Entry 9CGN (X-ray diffraction, 2.80 A resolution); this record covers chains A and B.

Chain A (and B):
Molecule: Narbonolide/10-deoxymethynolide synthase PikA4, module 6
Source organism: Streptomyces venezuelae
Notes: EC 2.3.1.239, 2.3.1.240; chain B of this document is another copy of the same molecule, construct and numbering; everything in this record applies to it too
UniProt: Q9ZGI2 (PIKA4_STRVZ); residue numbers follow UniProt; this construct covers 1057-1339
Amino-acid sequence (283 residues; row label = number of the first residue in the row):
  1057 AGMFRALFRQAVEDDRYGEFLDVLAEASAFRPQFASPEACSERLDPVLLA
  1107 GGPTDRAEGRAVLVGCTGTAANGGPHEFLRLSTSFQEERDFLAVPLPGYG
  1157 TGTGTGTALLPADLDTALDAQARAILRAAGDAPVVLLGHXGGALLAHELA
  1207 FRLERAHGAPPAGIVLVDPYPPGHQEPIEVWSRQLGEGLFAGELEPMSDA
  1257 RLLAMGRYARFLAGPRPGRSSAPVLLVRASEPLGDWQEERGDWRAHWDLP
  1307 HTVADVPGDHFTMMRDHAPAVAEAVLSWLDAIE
Unresolved in the structure: 1112-1113, 1158-1161
Differences from the reference sequence: engineered mutation DPP_1196 (Ser in Q9ZGI2)
Modified / non-standard residues: DPP (diaminopropanoic acid) at position 1196
Covalent attachments: compound A1AWF linked to DPP_1196
Ligand contacts: A1AWF ((2S,4R,5S,6S,8R,12R,13R)-5,13-dihydroxy-2,4,6,8,12-pentamethyl-3,9-dioxopentadecanal): Tyr1073, Leu1077, Thr1125, Ala1126, Gly1197, Leu1200, Tyr1226, Gln1231, Ile1234, Leu1241, Leu1245, Met1261, Ala1265, Leu1268, His1316, Phe1317
Reported in the primary citation:
  - catalytic residues: Asp1224, His1316
  - binding site for A1AWF: Tyr1073, Leu1077, Thr1125, Ala1126, Gln1231, Ile1234, Leu1241, Leu1245, Met1261, Ala1265, Leu1268, Phe1317
  - conformationally variable residues: Tyr1073, Leu1245, His1316, Phe1317
  - specificity-determining residues: Tyr1073 (proposed by the authors, not directly observed)

How chain A and chain B interact:
Contacting residue pairs (30):
  Met1059(A) - Phe1060(B)  hydrophobic
  Met1059(A) - Arg1087(B)
  Met1059(A) - Asp1255(B)
  Met1059(A) - Ala1256(B)  hydrophobic
  Met1059(A) - Leu1259(B)  hydrophobic
  Phe1060(A) - Met1059(B)  hydrophobic
  Phe1060(A) - Phe1060(B)  hydrophobic
  Phe1060(A) - Leu1063(B)  hydrophobic
  Leu1063(A) - Phe1060(B)  hydrophobic
  Leu1063(A) - Ala1083(B)
  Leu1063(A) - Phe1086(B)
  Leu1063(A) - Arg1087(B)
  Gln1066(A) - Phe1086(B)
  Ala1067(A) - Phe1086(B)  hydrophobic
  Arg1072(A) - Phe1086(B)
  Phe1076(A) - Phe1086(B)  hydrophobic
  Val1079(A) - Ala1083(B)  hydrophobic
  Glu1082(A) - Val1079(B)
  Ala1083(A) - Leu1063(B)
  Ala1083(A) - Val1079(B)  hydrophobic
  Ala1085(A) - Arg1072(B)
  Phe1086(A) - Leu1063(B)
  Phe1086(A) - Gln1066(B)
  Phe1086(A) - Ala1067(B)  hydrophobic
  Phe1086(A) - Arg1072(B)
  Phe1086(A) - Glu1075(B)
  Phe1086(A) - Phe1076(B)  hydrophobic
  Arg1087(A) - Met1059(B)
  Arg1087(A) - Leu1063(B)
  Leu1259(A) - Leu1063(B)  hydrophobic
Also at the interface, not in a pair above, chain A (17 interface residues in all): Glu1075, Pro1088, Asp1255
Also at the interface, not in a pair above, chain B (17 interface residues in all): Glu1082, Ala1085

In short:
Chain A and chain B each contribute 17 residues to their interface. Compound A1AWF is covalently linked to
DPP_1196(A). From the paper: catalytic residues Asp1224(A) and His1316(A); a binding site for A1AWF at
Tyr1073(A), Leu1077(A) and Thr1125(A) among others.
Both chains are Narbonolide/10-deoxymethynolide synthase PikA4, module 6 (Streptomyces venezuelae). Entry 9CGN
(Pikromycin Thioesterase with heptaketide adduct) was determined by X-ray diffraction, deposited together with
9CBD, 9CEL, 9CFJ, 9CGL and 9CGO.
